PDB entry 8V32 | electron microscopy, 3.01 A resolution | chains I and J of the 10 polymer chains in the assembly

# Chain I
Molecule: 80-nt DNA strand
Sequence (80 nucleotides; each row starts with the number of its first residue):
     1 ACGTAAGAGGTTCCAACTTTCACCATAATGAAATAAGATCACTACTGGGC
    51 AGTACCAGACTCGAACTGATGACATCCTGC
Unresolved in the structure: 1-30, 72-80

# Chain J
Name: TnsD
From: Peltigera membranacea
Amino-acid sequence (462 residues; row label = number of the first residue in the row):
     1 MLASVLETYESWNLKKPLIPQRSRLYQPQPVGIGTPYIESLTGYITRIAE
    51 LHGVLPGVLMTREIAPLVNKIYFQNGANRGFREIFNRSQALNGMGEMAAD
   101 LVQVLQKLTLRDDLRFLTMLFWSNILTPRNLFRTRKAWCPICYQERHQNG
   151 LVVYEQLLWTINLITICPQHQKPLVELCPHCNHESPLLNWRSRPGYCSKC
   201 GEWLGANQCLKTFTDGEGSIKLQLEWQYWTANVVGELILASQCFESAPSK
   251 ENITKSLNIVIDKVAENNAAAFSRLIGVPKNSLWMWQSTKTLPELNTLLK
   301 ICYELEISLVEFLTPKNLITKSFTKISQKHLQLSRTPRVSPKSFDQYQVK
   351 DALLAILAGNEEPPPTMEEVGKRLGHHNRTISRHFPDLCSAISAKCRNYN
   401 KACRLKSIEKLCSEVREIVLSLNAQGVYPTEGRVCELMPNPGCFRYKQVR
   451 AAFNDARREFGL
Ion coordination: Zn2+ site 1: Cys-139, Cys-142, Cys-167, His-170; Zn2+ site 2: Cys-178, Cys-181, Cys-197, Cys-200

# Interface between chain I and chain J
Contacting residue pairs (56; chain I residue first):
  DA44(I) with Thr-430(J), phosphate contact; Arg-433(J), salt bridge to the phosphate
  DC45(I) with Tyr-428(J), phosphate contact; Thr-430(J), phosphate contact; Arg-457(J), salt bridge to the phosphate
  DT46(I) with Glu-431(J), base contact; Arg-450(J), sugar contact
  DG47(I) with Arg-450(J), hydrogen bond to the base
  DG48(I) with Arg-62(J), salt bridge to the phosphate; Arg-445(J), hydrogen bond to the base; Arg-450(J), hydrogen bond to the base
  DG49(I) with Arg-62(J), salt bridge to the phosphate; Arg-79(J), base contact; Trp-190(J), phosphate contact; Arg-445(J), hydrogen bond to the base
  DC50(I) with Arg-79(J), hydrogen bond to the base; Arg-82(J), salt bridge to the phosphate; Trp-190(J), phosphate contact
  DA51(I) with Arg-82(J), base contact
  DG52(I) with Arg-82(J), base contact; Asn-86(J), base contact
  DA54(I) with Thr-366(J), hydrogen bond to the phosphate; Glu-368(J), sugar contact
  DC55(I) with Met-367(J), phosphate contact; Glu-368(J), phosphate contact; Ser-393(J), hydrogen bond to the phosphate
  DC56(I) with Cys-389(J), hydrogen bond to the phosphate; Ser-390(J), phosphate contact; Ser-393(J), phosphate contact
  DA57(I) with Arg-379(J), hydrogen bond to the base
  DG58(I) with Arg-379(J), hydrogen bond to the base
  DA59(I) with Arg-379(J), base contact
  DC60(I) with Thr-127(J), sugar contact; Arg-129(J), base contact; Lys-290(J), phosphate contact; Thr-291(J), phosphate contact; Leu-292(J), hydrogen bond to the phosphate
  DT61(I) with Met-285(J), base contact; Trp-286(J), hydrogen bond to the phosphate; Thr-291(J), phosphate contact; Leu-292(J), phosphate contact; Pro-293(J), phosphate contact; Glu-294(J), hydrogen bond to the phosphate; Arg-338(J), hydrogen bond to the base
  DC62(I) with Pro-279(J), phosphate contact; Asn-281(J), base contact; Ser-282(J), phosphate contact; Met-285(J), base contact; Arg-338(J), sugar contact
  DG63(I) with Asn-281(J), hydrogen bond to the base; Pro-337(J), phosphate contact; Arg-338(J), hydrogen bond to the phosphate; Pro-341(J), phosphate contact
  DA64(I) with Asn-281(J), base contact; Ser-340(J), phosphate contact; Pro-341(J), sugar contact
Interface residues without a listed pair, chain J (41 interface residues in all): Gly-80, Arg-87, Arg-191, Arg-397, Phe-444, Asn-454

# In short
Chain I and chain J form an interface of 20 and 41 residues respectively, with 16 hydrogen bonds and 5 salt
bridges. Among the polar pairs are DG47(I)/Arg-450(J), DG48(I)/Arg-445(J) and DG48(I)/Arg-450(J). The Zn2+
site 1 is built by Cys-139(J), Cys-142(J), Cys-167(J) and His-170(J).
Chain I is an 80-nt DNA strand and chain J is TnsD (Peltigera membranacea); the structure, TnsD-TnsC-DNA
complex, was determined by electron microscopy (same publication as 9BW1).
